Entry 2B4E (X-ray diffraction, 2.30 A resolution); this record covers chain A.

[Chain A]
Name: Coronin-1A
Source organism: Mus musculus
Reference sequence: O89053 (COR1A_MOUSE); residue numbers follow UniProt; this construct covers 1-402
Sequence (402 residues; row label = number of the first residue in the row):
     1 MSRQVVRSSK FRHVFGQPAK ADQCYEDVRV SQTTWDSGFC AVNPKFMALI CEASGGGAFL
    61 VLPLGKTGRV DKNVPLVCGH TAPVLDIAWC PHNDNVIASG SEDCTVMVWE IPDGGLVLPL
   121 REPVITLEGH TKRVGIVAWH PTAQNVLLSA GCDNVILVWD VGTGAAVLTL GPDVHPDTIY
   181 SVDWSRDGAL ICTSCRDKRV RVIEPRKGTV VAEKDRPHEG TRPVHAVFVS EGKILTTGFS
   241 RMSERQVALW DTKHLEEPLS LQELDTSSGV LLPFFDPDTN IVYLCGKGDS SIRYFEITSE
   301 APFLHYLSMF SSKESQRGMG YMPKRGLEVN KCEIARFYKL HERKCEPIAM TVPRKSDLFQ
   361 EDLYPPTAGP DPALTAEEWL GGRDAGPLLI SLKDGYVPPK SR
Not modelled in the structure: 1-8, 395-402
Curated features (UniProtKB/Swiss-Prot):
  - modified residue: Ser2 (N-acetylserine)

[Summary]
Chain A is Coronin-1A (Mus musculus); the structure, Crystal Structure of Murine Coronin-1: monoclinic form,
was determined by X-ray diffraction (same publication as 2AQ5).
